4BH2 - chains A and B; structure by X-ray diffraction, 2.12 A resolution.

== Chain A ==
Molecule: Hemagglutinin
Source organism: Influenza virus
Notes: fragment: ha1 of trypsin released ectodomain, residues 17-342
UniProtKB: Q5EP31 (Q5EP31_9INFA); residues 1-324 here correspond to UniProt positions 17-340 (UniProt number = residue number + 16)
Chain sequence (328 residues; each row starts with the number of its first residue; numbers below 1 keep their minus sign (Asp-1 is residue -1)):
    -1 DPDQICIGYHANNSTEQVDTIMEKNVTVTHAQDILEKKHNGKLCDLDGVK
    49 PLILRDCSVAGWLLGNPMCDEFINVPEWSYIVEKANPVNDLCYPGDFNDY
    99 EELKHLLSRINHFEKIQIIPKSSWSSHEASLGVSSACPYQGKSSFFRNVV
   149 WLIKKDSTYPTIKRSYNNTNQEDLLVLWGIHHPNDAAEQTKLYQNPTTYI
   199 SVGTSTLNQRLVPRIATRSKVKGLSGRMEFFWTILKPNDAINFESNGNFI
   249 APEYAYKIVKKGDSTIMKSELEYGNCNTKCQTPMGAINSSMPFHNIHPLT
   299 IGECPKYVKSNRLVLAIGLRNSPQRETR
Unresolved in the structure: 323-326
Differences from the reference sequence: expression tag (-1 to 0, 325-326); conflict Asp154 (Asn170 in Q5EP31), Lys220 (Asn236 in Q5EP31), Leu222 (Gln238 in Q5EP31), Ile315 (Thr331 in Q5EP31)
Cystine bridges: Cys42-Cys274, Cys55-Cys67, Cys90-Cys135, Cys278-Cys302
Covalent attachments: N-acetylglucosamine (NAG) linked to Asn11, Asn23, Asn165

== Chain B ==
Molecule: Hemagglutinin
Source organism: Influenza virus
Notes: fragment: ha2 of trypsin released ectodomain, residues 343-509
UniProtKB: Q5EP31 (Q5EP31_9INFA); residues 1-167 here correspond to UniProt positions 343-509 (UniProt number = residue number + 342)
Chain sequence (167 residues; numbered 1 to 167; the number before each row is that of its first residue):
     1 GLFGAIAGFIEGGWQGMVDGWYGYHHSNEQGSGYAADKESTQKAIDGVTN
    51 KVNSIIDKMNTQFEAVGREFNNLERRIENLNKKMEDGFLDVWTYNAELLV
   101 LMENERTLDFHDSNVKNLYDKVRLQLRDNAKELGNGCFEFYHKCDNECME
   151 SVRNGTYDYPQYSEEAR
Cystine bridges: Cys144-Cys148

== How chain A and chain B interact ==
Cross-chain cystine bridges: Cys4(A)-Cys137(B)
Residue-residue contacts (130; chain A residue first):
  Pro0(A) with Glu139(B); Phe140(B)
  Asp1(A) with Ser27(B); Asn28(B); Glu29(B); Glu139(B); Phe140(B), hydrogen bond (backbone-backbone); Lys143(B); Cys144(B), hydrogen bond (side chain-backbone)
  Gln2(A) with His26(B); Ser27(B), hydrogen bond (backbone-backbone); Leu133(B); Cys137(B); Phe138(B); Phe140(B); Met149(B)
  Ile3(A) with His25(B); Cys137(B); Phe138(B), hydrogen bond (backbone-backbone); Phe140(B), hydrophobic; Met149(B), hydrophobic
  Cys4(A) with Trp14(B); Gly23(B); Tyr24(B); His25(B), hydrogen bond (backbone-backbone); Gly136(B); Cys137(B), disulfide
  Ile5(A) with Ile10(B); Trp14(B); Gly23(B); Tyr24(B), hydrophobic; Val115(B); Tyr119(B), hydrophobic; Val122(B), hydrophobic; Gly136(B), hydrogen bond (backbone-backbone)
  Gly6(A) with Trp14(B); Tyr22(B); Gly23(B), hydrogen bond (backbone-backbone)
  Tyr7(A) with Ile6(B); Ala7(B), hydrogen bond (side chain-backbone); Ile10(B), hydrogen bond (side chain-backbone); Glu11(B); Gly12(B); Gly13(B), hydrogen bond (side chain-backbone); Trp14(B), hydrogen bond (backbone-backbone); Met17(B); Trp21(B); Val115(B), hydrophobic
  His8(A) with Trp14(B); Met17(B), hydrogen bond (side chain-backbone); Gly20(B); Trp21(B), hydrogen bond (backbone-backbone)
  Ala9(A) with Gly13(B); Trp14(B), hydrogen bond (backbone-backbone); Gln15(B)
  Asn10(A) with Gln15(B), hydrogen bond (backbone-side chain)
  Val16(A) with Asn104(B)
  Asp17(A) with Leu101(B); Asn104(B), hydrogen bond (backbone-side chain)
  Thr18(A) with Leu101(B); Glu105(B), hydrogen bond; Leu108(B)
  Ile19(A) with Leu101(B), hydrogen bond (backbone-backbone); Glu105(B)
  Met20(A) with Glu105(B), hydrogen bond (backbone-side chain)
  Val24(A) with Leu108(B), hydrophobic
  Gln30(A) with Val52(B)
  Ile32(A) with Ile55(B), hydrophobic
  Leu44(A) with Phe63(B), hydrophobic
  Glu99(A) with Glu69(B); Asn71(B), hydrogen bond
  His103(A) with Glu69(B), salt bridge
  Arg107(A) with Phe63(B)
  Asp261(A) with Phe63(B)
  Ser262(A) with Ala65(B)
  Thr263(A) with Ala65(B); Val66(B); Gly67(B); Glu69(B), hydrogen bond
  Ile264(A) with Glu69(B)
  Ser288(A) with Ile56(B)
  Pro290(A) with Ile56(B); Met59(B), hydrophobic
  Phe291(A) with Met59(B), hydrophobic; Trp92(B), hydrophobic; Ala96(B), hydrophobic
  Pro296(A) with Val66(B)
  Leu297(A) with Val66(B); Arg68(B)
  Thr298(A) with Glu64(B); Ala65(B); Val66(B), hydrogen bond (backbone-backbone)
  Ile299(A) with Glu64(B)
  Gly300(A) with Gln62(B); Phe63(B); Glu64(B), hydrogen bond (backbone-backbone)
  Glu301(A) with Thr61(B); Gln62(B); Phe63(B)
  Cys302(A) with Thr61(B)
  Lys304(A) with Met59(B); Asn60(B), hydrogen bond (side chain-backbone); Trp92(B)
  Tyr305(A) with Leu89(B)
  Val306(A) with Leu89(B), hydrophobic; Trp92(B); Thr93(B)
  Lys307(A) with Leu89(B); Thr93(B), hydrogen bond (backbone-side chain)
  Ser308(A) with Glu97(B), hydrogen bond
  Leu311(A) with Ala96(B), hydrophobic; Glu97(B)
  Val312(A) with Val100(B); Asn104(B), hydrogen bond (backbone-side chain)
  Leu313(A) with Ile55(B), hydrophobic; Asn104(B)
  Ala314(A) with Asn104(B), hydrogen bond (backbone-side chain); Thr107(B)
  Ile315(A) with Trp21(B); Val48(B); Val52(B), hydrophobic; Thr107(B); His111(B), hydrogen bond (backbone-side chain)
  Gly316(A) with Trp21(B); Leu108(B); His111(B), hydrogen bond (backbone-side chain)
  Leu317(A) with Trp21(B); His111(B)
  Arg318(A) with Ala7(B); Leu108(B)
Interface residues without a listed pair, chain A (57 interface residues in all): Asn11, Val26, Thr27, Lys102, Met289, Arg310, Asn319
Interface residues without a listed pair, chain B (68 interface residues in all): Val18, Glu85, Leu98, Met102, Glu103, Leu118, Leu126, His142, Val152

== Summary ==
57 residues of chain A face 68 of chain B across their interface; the contacts include 1 disulfide bond, 30
hydrogen bonds and 1 salt bridge. Among the polar pairs are His103(A)-Glu69(B), Asp1(A)-Cys144(B) and
Tyr7(A)-Ala7(B). N-acetylglucosamine is covalently linked to Asn11(A), Asn23(A) and Asn165(A).
Here chain A is Hemagglutinin and chain B is Hemagglutinin, both from Influenza virus. Entry 4BH2 (Crystal
Structure of the Haemagglutinin from a Transmissible Mutant H5 Influenza Virus) was determined by X-ray
diffraction together with 4BGW, 4BGX, 4BGY, 4BGZ, 4BH0, 4BH1, 4BH3 and 4BH4 from the same study.
